Entry 8JUZ (electron microscopy, 4.29 A resolution (low resolution: residue-level contacts below are approximate; hydrogen-bond / salt-bridge calls are withheld)); this record covers chains C and D of the 6 polymer chains in the assembly.

== Chain C (and D) ==
Molecule: ATPase family AAA domain-containing protein 2
From: Homo sapiens
Notes: EC 3.6.1.-; chain D of this document is another copy of the same molecule, construct and numbering; everything in this record applies to it too
Reference sequence: Q6PL18 (ATAD2_HUMAN); the construct lacks a stretch of the UniProt sequence and is renumbered around it, so the offset changes along the chain: 403-945 = UniProt 403-945; 1103-1140 = UniProt 946-983; 1141-1320 = UniProt 1118-1297; 1321-1390 = UniProt 1321-1390
Amino-acid sequence (831 residues; numbered 403 to 1390; 157 numbers in that range are skipped by the numbering (no residue carries them; nothing is unmodelled there); the number before each row is that of its first residue):
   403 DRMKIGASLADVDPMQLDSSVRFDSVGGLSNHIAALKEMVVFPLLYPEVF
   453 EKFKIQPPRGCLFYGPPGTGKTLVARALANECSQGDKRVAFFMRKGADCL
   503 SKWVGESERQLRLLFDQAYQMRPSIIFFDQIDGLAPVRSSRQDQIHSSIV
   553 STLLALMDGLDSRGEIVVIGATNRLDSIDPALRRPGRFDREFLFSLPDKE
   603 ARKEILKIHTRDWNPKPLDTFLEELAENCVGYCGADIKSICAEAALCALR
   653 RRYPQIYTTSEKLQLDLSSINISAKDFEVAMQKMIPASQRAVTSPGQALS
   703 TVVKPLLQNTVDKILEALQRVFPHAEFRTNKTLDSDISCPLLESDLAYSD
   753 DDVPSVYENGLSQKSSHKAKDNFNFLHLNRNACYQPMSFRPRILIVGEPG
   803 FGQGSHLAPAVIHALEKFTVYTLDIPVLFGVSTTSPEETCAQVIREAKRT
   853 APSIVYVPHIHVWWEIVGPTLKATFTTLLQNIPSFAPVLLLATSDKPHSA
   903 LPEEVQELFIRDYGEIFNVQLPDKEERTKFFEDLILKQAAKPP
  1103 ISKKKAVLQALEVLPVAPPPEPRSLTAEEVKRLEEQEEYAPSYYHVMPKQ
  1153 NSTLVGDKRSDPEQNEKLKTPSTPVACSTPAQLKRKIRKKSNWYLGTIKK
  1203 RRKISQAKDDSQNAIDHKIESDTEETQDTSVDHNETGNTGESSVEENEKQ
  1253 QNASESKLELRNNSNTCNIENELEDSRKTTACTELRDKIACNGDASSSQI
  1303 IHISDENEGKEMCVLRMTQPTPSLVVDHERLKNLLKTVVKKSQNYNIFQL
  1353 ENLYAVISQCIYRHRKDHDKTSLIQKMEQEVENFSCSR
Unresolved in the structure: 403-420, 728-785, 1103-1329 (chain D: 403-418, 729-785, 1103-1329, 1390)
Sequence notes: engineered mutation Gln-532 (Glu in Q6PL18)
Residues lining bound ligands: ATP (adenosine-5'-triphosphate): Ser-427, Val-428, Gly-429, Pro-469, Gly-470, Thr-471, Gly-472, Lys-473, Thr-474, Leu-475, Gln-532, Asn-575, Ile-607, His-611, Gly-636, Ala-637, Lys-640
From the paper describing this entry:
  - mutagenesis - E532Q: increased stability
  - mutagenesis - D415A/E532Q/R540A: decreased stability

== How chain C and chain D interact ==
Pairs across the interface (52):
  Lys-439(C) / Tyr-659(D)
  Glu-440(C) / Leu-648(D)
  Glu-440(C) / Tyr-659(D)
  Phe-444(C) / Ile-658(D)
  Phe-444(C) / Tyr-659(D)
  Leu-447(C) / Glu-663(D)
  Leu-447(C) / Lys-664(D)
  Tyr-448(C) / Glu-663(D)
  Tyr-448(C) / Lys-664(D)
  Tyr-448(C) / Leu-665(D)
  Glu-450(C) / Leu-669(D)
  Lys-454(C) / Asn-616(D)
  Lys-454(C) / Leu-669(D)
  Phe-455(C) / Ile-672(D)
  Phe-455(C) / Ile-674(D)
  Lys-456(C) / Asp-614(D)
  Ile-457(C) / Ala-644(D)
  Ile-457(C) / Ala-647(D)
  Gln-458(C) / Lys-640(D)
  Val-506(C) / Ser-503(D)
  Glu-510(C) / Ala-499(D)
  Arg-540(C) / Asp-534(D)
  Gln-546(C) / Pro-538(D)
  Ser-553(C) / Gly-535(D)
  Leu-556(C) / Gln-532(D)
  Ala-557(C) / Gln-532(D)
  Gly-561(C) / Arg-478(D)
  Leu-562(C) / Arg-478(D)
  Leu-562(C) / Met-495(D)
  Arg-585(C) / Arg-692(D)
  Arg-586(C) / Ala-689(D)
  Pro-587(C) / Ala-637(D)
  Pro-587(C) / Asp-638(D)
  Arg-592(C) / Leu-648(D)
  Glu-593(C) / Ile-687(D)
  Pro-725(C) / Gln-1361(D)
  Tyr-786(C) / Lys-943(D)
  Tyr-786(C) / Tyr-1364(D)
  Met-789(C) / Gln-1361(D)
  Phe-791(C) / Phe-1350(D)
  Phe-791(C) / Glu-1353(D)
  Phe-791(C) / Asn-1354(D)
  Phe-791(C) / Ala-1357(D)
  Glu-839(C) / Phe-831(D)
  Thr-872(C) / Phe-831(D)
  Thr-876(C) / Ile-827(D)
  Leu-880(C) / Pro-828(D)
  Ser-886(C) / Glu-1353(D)
  Asp-914(C) / Cys-1388(D)
  Tyr-915(C) / Gln-1351(D)
  Tyr-915(C) / Asn-1354(D)
  Tyr-915(C) / Cys-1388(D)
Interface residues without a listed pair, chain C (57 interface residues in all): Ala-436, Val-451, Phe-452, Pro-460, Trp-505, Gly-507, Arg-514, Ser-550, Leu-558, Asp-563, Ala-583, Arg-589, Phe-590, Asp-591, Gln-787, Pro-788, Arg-792, Glu-840, Arg-847, Ala-875, Thr-879
Interface residues without a listed pair, chain D (60 interface residues in all): Leu-419, Thr-474, Phe-493, Lys-497, Lys-504, Gln-544, His-548, Asn-575, Arg-576, Trp-615, Ser-641, Glu-645, Leu-667, Ala-693, His-808, Gly-832, Ile-868, Ser-1360, Arg-1367, Phe-1386, Ser-1387

== In short ==
57 residues of chain C and 60 residues of chain D are in contact. Chain C binds ATP. The paper reports that
E532Q of chain C increases stability; D415A/E532Q/R540A of chain C reduce stability.
Chain C and chain D are both ATPase family AAA domain-containing protein 2 (Homo sapiens); the structure,
Human ATAD2 Walker B mutant-H3/H4K5Q complex, ATP state (Class III), was determined by electron microscopy,
deposited together with 8H3H, 8JUW and 8JUY.
